4I5L - chains A and B of the 4 polymer chains in the assembly; structure by X-ray diffraction, 2.43 A resolution.

Chain A:
Name: Serine/threonine-protein phosphatase 2A 65 kDa regulatory subunit A alpha isoform
Source organism: Homo sapiens
Notes: fragment: PP2A A alpha subunit (9-589)
Reference sequence: P30153 (2AAA_HUMAN); residue numbers follow UniProt; this construct covers 9-589
Chain sequence (584 residues; numbered 6 to 589; the number before each row is that of its first residue):
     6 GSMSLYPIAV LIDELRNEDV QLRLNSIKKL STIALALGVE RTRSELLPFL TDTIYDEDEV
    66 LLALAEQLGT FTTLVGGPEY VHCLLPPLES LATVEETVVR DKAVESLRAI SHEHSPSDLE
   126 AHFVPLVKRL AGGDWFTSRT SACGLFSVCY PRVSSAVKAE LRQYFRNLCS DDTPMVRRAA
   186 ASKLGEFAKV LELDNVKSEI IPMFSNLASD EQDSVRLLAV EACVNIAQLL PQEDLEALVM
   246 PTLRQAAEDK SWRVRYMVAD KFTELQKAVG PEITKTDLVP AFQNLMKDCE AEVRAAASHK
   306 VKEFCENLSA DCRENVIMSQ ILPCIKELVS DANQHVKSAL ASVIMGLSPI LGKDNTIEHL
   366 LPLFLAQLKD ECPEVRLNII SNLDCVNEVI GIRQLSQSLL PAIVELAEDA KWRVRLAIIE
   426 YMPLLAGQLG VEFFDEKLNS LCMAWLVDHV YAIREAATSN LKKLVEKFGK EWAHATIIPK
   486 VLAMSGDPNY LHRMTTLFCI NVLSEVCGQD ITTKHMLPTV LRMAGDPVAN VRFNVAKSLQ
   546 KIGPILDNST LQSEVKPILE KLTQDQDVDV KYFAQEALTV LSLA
Disordered / not traced: 6-7
Swiss-Prot annotation at these positions:
  - modified residue: Lys-280 (N6-acetyllysine)
  - natural variant: Val-132 (V132L: In HJS2), Pro-179 (P179L: In HJS2), Met-180 (M180T: In HJS2; M180V: In HJS2), Arg-182 (R182W: In HJS2), Arg-258 (R258H: In HJS2), Val-470 (V470A: In HJS2; uncertain significance), Arg-498 (R498L: In HJS2)

Chain B:
Name: Serine/threonine-protein phosphatase 2A regulatory subunit B'' subunit beta - Cell division control protein 6 homolog chimeric construct
Source organism: Homo sapiens
Notes: fragment: UNP Q9Y5P8 residues 122-490 and UNP Q99741 residues 70-90
Reference sequence: chimeric construct of Q9Y5P8, Q99741: residues 122-490 from Q9Y5P8 (P2R3B_HUMAN) positions 122-490 (same numbers); residues 512-532 from Q99741 positions 70-90 (UniProt number = residue number - 442)
Chain sequence (413 residues; row label = number of the first residue in the row):
   120 GSSQSIPTFY FPRGRPQDSV NVDAVISKIE STFARFPHER ATMDDMGLVA KACGCPLYWK
   180 GPLFYGAGGE RTGSVSVHKF VAMWRKILQN CHDDAAKFVH LLMSPGCNYL VQEDFVPFLQ
   240 DVVNTHPGLS FLKEASEFHS RYITTVIQRI FYAVNRSWSG RITCAELRRS SFLQNVALLE
   300 EEADINQLTE FFSYEHFYVI YCKFWELDTD HDLLIDADDL ARHNDHALST KMIDRIFSGA
   360 VTRGRKVQKE GKISYADFVW FLISEEDKKT PTSIEYWFRC MDLDGDGALS MFELEYFYEE
   420 QCRRLDSMAI EALPFQDCLC QMLDLVKPRT EGKITLQDLK RCKLANVFFD TFFNIEKYLD
   480 HEQKEQISLL RSTGNASDSS SDSSSSEGDG TVLPPCSPPK QGKKENGPPH SHT
Disordered / not traced: 120, 136-137, 479-532
Sequence notes: linker (491-511)
Ion coordination: Ca2+ site 1: Asp-327, Asp-329, Asp-331, Leu-333; Ca2+ site 2: Asp-401, Asp-403, Asp-405, Ala-407, Glu-412
Swiss-Prot annotation at these positions:
  - binding site (Ca(2+)): Asp-401, Asp-403, Asp-405, Glu-412
  - modified residue: Ser-516 (Phosphoserine)
Reported in the primary citation:
  - Ca2+ coordination: Asp-403
  - mutagenesis - D443K: abolished catalytic activity on pCdc6
  - mutagenesis - D443K: unchanged catalytic activity on pThr peptide
  - mutagenesis - F128A: decreased catalytic activity on pCdc6
  - mutagenesis - D443K: unchanged binding to Cdc6

How chain A and chain B interact:
Contacting residue pairs (55):
  Leu-10(A) / Ser-124(B)
  Leu-10(A) / Ile-125(B)
  Ile-13(A) / Ile-125(B)  hydrophobic
  Ala-14(A) / Ser-124(B)
  Ile-17(A) / Ile-125(B)  hydrophobic
  Ile-17(A) / Phe-128(B)  hydrophobic
  Leu-42(A) / Ile-125(B)  hydrophobic
  Arg-46(A) / Ser-121(B)  hydrogen bond (side chain-backbone)
  Arg-46(A) / Ser-122(B)
  Arg-46(A) / Ile-125(B)  hydrogen bond (side chain-backbone)
  Arg-46(A) / Pro-126(B)
  Ser-49(A) / Tyr-129(B)
  Glu-50(A) / Thr-127(B)
  Glu-50(A) / Phe-128(B)  hydrogen bond (side chain-backbone)
  Glu-50(A) / Tyr-129(B)  hydrogen bond (side chain-backbone)
  Leu-51(A) / Phe-128(B)
  Pro-53(A) / Tyr-129(B)
  Phe-54(A) / Phe-128(B)
  Phe-54(A) / Tyr-129(B)
  Asp-57(A) / Tyr-129(B)
  Ile-59(A) / Arg-288(B)
  Asp-61(A) / Arg-288(B)  salt bridge
  Glu-62(A) / Arg-460(B)  salt bridge
  Asp-63(A) / Gln-456(B)
  Glu-100(A) / Trp-277(B)
  Glu-100(A) / Glu-394(B)
  Glu-100(A) / Arg-398(B)  salt bridge
  Glu-101(A) / Leu-455(B)
  Glu-101(A) / Gln-456(B)
  Thr-102(A) / Asp-405(B)
  Thr-102(A) / Gly-406(B)
  Asp-139(A) / Arg-362(B)
  Asp-139(A) / Gly-363(B)  hydrogen bond (backbone-backbone)
  Trp-140(A) / Trp-277(B)  hydrogen bond (side chain-backbone)
  Trp-140(A) / Val-360(B)
  Trp-140(A) / Thr-361(B)
  Trp-140(A) / Arg-362(B)
  Trp-140(A) / Arg-398(B)
  Phe-141(A) / Gly-358(B)
  Phe-141(A) / Ala-359(B)
  Asp-177(A) / Arg-364(B)
  Asp-177(A) / Gln-367(B)
  Asp-177(A) / Lys-368(B)  salt bridge
  Thr-178(A) / Ser-357(B)
  Thr-178(A) / Gln-367(B)  hydrogen bond
  Met-180(A) / Arg-354(B)
  Met-180(A) / Ala-359(B)  hydrophobic
  Met-180(A) / Leu-402(B)
  Met-180(A) / Asp-403(B)
  Met-180(A) / Gly-404(B)
  Arg-183(A) / Asp-403(B)  hydrogen bond (side chain-backbone)
  Arg-183(A) / Gly-404(B)  hydrogen bond (side chain-backbone)
  Arg-183(A) / Asp-405(B)
  Ser-219(A) / Asp-403(B)
  Arg-258(A) / Phe-411(B)
Interface residues without a listed pair, chain A (31 interface residues in all): Ala-41, Pro-179, Asp-218
Interface residues without a listed pair, chain B (34 interface residues in all): Asp-401, Arg-448
Interface features reported in the paper:
  - residue pairs: Trp-140(A)/Trp-277(B) (pi stacking), Arg-183(A)/Asp-403(B), Arg-362(B)/Trp-140(A) (pi stacking), Arg-398(B)/Trp-140(A) (pi stacking)
  - interface residues, chain A: Asp-61(A), Glu-100(A)
  - interface residues, chain B: Ile-125(B), Phe-128(B), Arg-288(B), Arg-398(B)
  - hot spots on chain B (mutagenesis) - F128A, R398D: decreased binding to GST-tagged PP2A core enzyme

In short:
The interface between chain A and chain B involves 31 residues on one side and 34 on the other; the contacts
include 9 hydrogen bonds and 4 salt bridges. Among the polar pairs are Asp-61(A)/Arg-288(B),
Glu-62(A)/Arg-460(B) and Glu-100(A)/Arg-398(B). The authors report pi stacking between Trp-140(A) and
Trp-277(B), Arg-362(B) and Trp-140(A) and Arg-398(B) and Trp-140(A); a contact between Arg-183(A) and
Asp-403(B). The paper reports that F128A and R398D of chain B reduce binding to GST-tagged PP2A core enzyme;
interface residues Asp-61(A), Glu-100(A) and Ile-125(B) among others.
Chain A is Serine/threonine-protein phosphatase 2A 65 kDa regulatory subunit A alpha isoform and chain B is
Serine/threonine-protein phosphatase 2A regulatory subunit B'' subunit beta - Cell division control protein 6
homolog chimeric construct, both from Homo sapiens; the structure, Structural mechanism of trimeric PP2A
holoenzyme involving PR70: insight for Cdc6 dephosphorylation, was determined by X-ray diffraction, deposited
together with 4I5J, 4I5K and 4I5N.
